Entry 9JYY (electron microscopy, 3.00 A resolution); this record covers chains E and P of the 28 polymer chains in the assembly.

Chain E:
Protein: Protein 6.7
From: Escherichia phage T7
UniProtKB: P03801 (GP67_BPT7); numbering as in UniProt (aligned over 1-88)
Amino-acid sequence (88 residues; each row starts with the number of its first residue):
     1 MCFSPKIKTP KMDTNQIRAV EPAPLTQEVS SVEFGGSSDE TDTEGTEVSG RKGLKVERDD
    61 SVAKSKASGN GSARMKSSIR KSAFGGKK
Unresolved in the structure: 1-33, 50-88

Chain P:
Protein: Internal virion protein gp15
From: Escherichia phage T7
Amino-acid sequence (747 residues; row label = number of the first residue in the row):
     1 MSKIESALQA AQPGLSRLRG GAGGMGYRAA TTQAEQPRSS LLDTIGRFAK AGADMYTAKE
    61 QRARDLADER SNEIIRKLTP EQRREALNNG TLLYQDDPYA MEALRVKTGR NAAYLVDDDV
   121 MQKIKEGVFR TREEMEEYRH SRLQEGAKVY AEQFGIDPED VDYQRGFNGD ITERNISLYG
   181 AHDNFLSQQA QKGAIMNSRV ELNGVLQDPD MLRRPDSADF FEKYIDNGLV TGAIPSDAQA
   241 TQLISQAFSD ASSRAGGADF LMRVGDKKVT LNGATTTYRE LIGEEQWNAL MVTAQRSQFE
   301 TDAKLNEQYR LKINSALNQE DPRTAWEMLQ GIKAELDKVQ PDEQMTPQRE WLISAQEQVQ
   361 NQMNAWTKAQ AKALDDSMKS MNKLDVIDKQ FQKRINGEWV STDFKDMPVN ENTGEFKHSD
   421 MVNYANKKLA EIDSMDIPDG AKDAMKLKYL QADSKDGAFR TAIGTMVTDA GQEWSAAVIN
   481 GKLPERTPAM DALRRIRNAD PQLIAALYPD QAELFLTMDM MDKQGIDPQV ILDADRLTVK
   541 RSKEQRFEDD KAFESALNAS KAPEIARMPA SLRESARKIY DSVKYRSGNE SMAMEQMTKF
   601 LKESTYTFTG DDVDGDTVGV IPKNMMQVNS DPKSWEQGRD ILEEARKGII ASNPWITNKQ
   661 LTMYSQGDSI YLMDTTGQVR VRYDKELLSK VWSENQKKLE EKAREKALAD VNKRAPIVAA
   721 TKAREAAAKR VREKRKQTPK FIYGRKE
Unresolved in the structure: 1-40, 712-747

Chain E / chain P interface:
Contacting residue pairs (10; chain E residue first):
  T43(E) - N629(P)
  E44(E) - K448(P)  hydrogen bond (backbone-side chain)
  G45(E) - K448(P)
  T46(E) - Q392(P)  hydrogen bond (backbone-side chain)
  T46(E) - I395(P)
  T46(E) - M445(P)
  T46(E) - K448(P)
  E47(E) - Q392(P)
  V48(E) - D388(P)
  V48(E) - Q392(P)
Other interface residues (no listed pair), chain P (8 interface residues in all): N396, Y449

Summary:
Chain E and chain P form an interface of 6 and 8 residues respectively; the contacts include 2 hydrogen bonds.
Among the polar pairs are E44(E)-K448(P) and T46(E)-Q392(P).
Chain E is Protein 6.7 and chain P is Internal virion protein gp15, both from Escherichia phage T7; the
structure, core proteins of mature T7, was determined by electron microscopy together with 9JYZ and 9JZ0 from
the same study.
